PDB entry 6Z2N | X-ray diffraction, 3.03 A resolution | chain AAA

[Chain AAA]
Name: Ferric enterobactin receptor
From: Pseudomonas aeruginosa (strain ATCC 15692 / DSM 22644 / CIP 104116 / JCM 14847 / LMG 12228 / 1C / PRS 101 / PAO1)
UniProt: Q05098 (PFEA_PSEAE); residues 1-721 here correspond to UniProt positions 26-746 (UniProt number = residue number + 25)
Amino-acid sequence (724 residues; row label = number of the first residue in the row; numbers below 1 keep their minus sign (Gly-2 is residue -2)):
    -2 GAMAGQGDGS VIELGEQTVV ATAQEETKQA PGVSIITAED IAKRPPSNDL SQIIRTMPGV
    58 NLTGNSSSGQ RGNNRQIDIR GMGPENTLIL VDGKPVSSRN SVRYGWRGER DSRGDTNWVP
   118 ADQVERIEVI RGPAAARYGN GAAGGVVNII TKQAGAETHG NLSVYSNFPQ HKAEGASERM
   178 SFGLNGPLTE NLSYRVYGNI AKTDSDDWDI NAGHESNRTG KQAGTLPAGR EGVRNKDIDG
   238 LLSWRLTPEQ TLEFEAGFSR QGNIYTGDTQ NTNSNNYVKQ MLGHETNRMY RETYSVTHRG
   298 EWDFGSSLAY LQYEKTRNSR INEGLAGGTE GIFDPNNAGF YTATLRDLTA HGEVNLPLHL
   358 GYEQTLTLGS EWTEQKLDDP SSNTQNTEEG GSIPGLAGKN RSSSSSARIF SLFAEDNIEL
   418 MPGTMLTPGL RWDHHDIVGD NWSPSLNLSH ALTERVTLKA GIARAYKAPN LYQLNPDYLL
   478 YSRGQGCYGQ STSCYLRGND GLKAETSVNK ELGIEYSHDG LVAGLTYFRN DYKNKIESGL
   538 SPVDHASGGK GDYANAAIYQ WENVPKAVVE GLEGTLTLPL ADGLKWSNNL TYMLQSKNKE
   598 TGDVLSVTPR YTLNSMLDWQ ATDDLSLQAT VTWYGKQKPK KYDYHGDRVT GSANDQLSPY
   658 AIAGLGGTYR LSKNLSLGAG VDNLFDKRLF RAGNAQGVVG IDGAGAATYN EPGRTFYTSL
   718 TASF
Unresolved in the structure: -2 to 23
Cystine bridges: Cys484-Cys491
Construct notes: expression tag (-2 to 0)
Small-molecule neighbours: bcv-l6 (Q5N): Lys218, Gln219, Asn268, Asn270, Ala323, Gly324, Gly325, Thr326, Glu386, Tyr478, Ser479, Arg480, Gly481, Gln482, Gly483, Tyr641, Val695, Val696

[In short]
Bound to chain AAA: bcv-l6.
Chain AAA is Ferric enterobactin receptor (Pseudomonas aeruginosa (strain ATCC 15692 / DSM 22644 / CIP 104116
/ JCM 14847 / LMG 12228 / 1C / PRS 101 / PAO1)); the structure, Crystal structure of the ferric enterobactin
receptor (PfeA) in complex with BCV-L6, was determined by X-ray diffraction (same publication as 7OBW, 6Y47,
6YY5, 6Z33 and 5NC3).
